8PBC - chains A and U of the 22 polymer chains in the assembly; structure by electron microscopy, 2.61 A resolution.

# Chain A
Molecule: DNA repair protein RAD51 homolog 1
From: Homo sapiens
UniProtKB: Q06609 (RAD51_HUMAN); numbering as in UniProt (aligned over 1-339)
Chain sequence (339 residues; numbered 1 to 339; the number before each row is that of its first residue):
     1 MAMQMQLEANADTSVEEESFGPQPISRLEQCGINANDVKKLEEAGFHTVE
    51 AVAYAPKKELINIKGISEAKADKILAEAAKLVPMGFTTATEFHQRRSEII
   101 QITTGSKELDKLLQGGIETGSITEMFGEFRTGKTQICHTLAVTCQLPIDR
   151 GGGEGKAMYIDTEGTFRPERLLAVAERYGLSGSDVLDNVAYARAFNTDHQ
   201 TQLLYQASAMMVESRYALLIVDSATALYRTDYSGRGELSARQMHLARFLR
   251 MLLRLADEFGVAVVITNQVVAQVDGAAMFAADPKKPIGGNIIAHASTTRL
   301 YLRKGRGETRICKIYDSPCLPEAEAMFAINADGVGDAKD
Not modelled in the structure: 1-20, 275-282
Ion coordination: Ca2+ site 1: Thr134 (together with ATP); Ca2+ site 2: Ala293, His294, Ser296, Asp316 (together with ATP)
Small-molecule neighbours:
  - ATP (adenosine-5'-triphosphate), molecule 1: Glu128, Phe129, Arg130, Thr131, Gly132, Lys133, Thr134, Gln135, Glu163, Arg170, Arg310, Ile329, Asn330, Ala331
  - ATP, molecule 2: Ala293, His294, Asp316, Ser317, Pro318, Cys319, Leu320, Pro321, Glu322
From the paper describing this entry:
  - mutagenesis - D184A, D184A/D187A: decreased binding to Breast cancer type 2 susceptibility protein (chain U)

# Chain U
Molecule: Breast cancer type 2 susceptibility protein
UniProtKB: P51587 (BRCA2_HUMAN); numbering as in UniProt (aligned over 3260-3308)
Chain sequence (49 residues; each row starts with the number of its first residue):
  3260 DDQKNCKKRRALDFLSRLPLPPPVSPICTFVSPAAQKAFQPPRSCGTKY
Not modelled in the structure: 3260-3288, 3305-3308

# Interface between chain A and chain U
Pairs across the interface - 7 pairs, chain A then chain U:
  Gly85(A) - Phe3289(U)
  Phe86(A) - Phe3289(U)  hydrogen bond (backbone-backbone)
  Phe86(A) - Ser3291(U)
  Thr87(A) - Ser3291(U)
  Thr88(A) - Ala3293(U)
  Thr88(A) - Ala3294(U)
  Glu91(A) - Ser3291(U)  hydrogen bond
Interface features reported in the paper:
  - hot spots on chain U (mutagenesis) - K3296A, K3296A/Q3299A/R3302A, R3302A: decreased binding to DNA repair protein RAD51 homolog 1 (chain A)
  - hot spots on chain U (mutagenesis) - Q3299A: increased binding to DNA repair protein RAD51 homolog 1 (chain A)
  - hot spots on chain U (mutagenesis) - K3296D/Q3299D/R3302D, F3298A: abolished binding to DNA repair protein RAD51 homolog 1 (chain A)

# In short
5 residues of chain A and 4 residues of chain U are in contact; the contacts include 2 hydrogen bonds. Among
the polar pairs are Glu91(A)-Ser3291(U) and Phe86(A)-Phe3289(U). From the paper: K3296A, K3296A/Q3299A/R3302A
and R3302A of chain U reduce binding to DNA repair protein RAD51 homolog 1 (chain A); D184A and D184A/D187A of
chain A reduce binding to Breast cancer type 2 susceptibility protein (chain U); 8 substitutions were tested
in all.
Chain A is DNA repair protein RAD51 homolog 1 (Homo sapiens) and chain U is Breast cancer type 2
susceptibility protein; the structure, RAD51 filament on ssDNA bound by the BRCA2 c-terminus, was determined
by electron microscopy (same publication as 8PBD).
